9DQ1 - chains A and B; structure by X-ray diffraction, 1.90 A resolution.

# Chain A (and B)
Name: BsmA domain containing protein
From: Streptomyces sp. CFMR 7
Notes: chain B of this document is another copy of the same molecule, construct and numbering; everything in this record applies to it too
UniProtKB: A0A0M5J3M0 (A0A0M5J3M0_9ACTN); residue numbers follow UniProt; this construct covers 1-230
Amino-acid sequence (236 residues; each row starts with the number of its first residue):
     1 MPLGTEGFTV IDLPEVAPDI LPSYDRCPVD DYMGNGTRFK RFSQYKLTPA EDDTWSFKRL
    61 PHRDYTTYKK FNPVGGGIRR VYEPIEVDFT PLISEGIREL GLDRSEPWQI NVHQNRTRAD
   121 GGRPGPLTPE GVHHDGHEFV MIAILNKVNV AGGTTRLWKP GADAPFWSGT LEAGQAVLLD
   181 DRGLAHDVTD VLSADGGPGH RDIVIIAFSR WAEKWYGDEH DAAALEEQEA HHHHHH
Disordered / not traced: 1, 228-236
Sequence notes: expression tag (231-236)
Ion coordination: Mn2+: His133, Asp135, His186 (together with 2-oxoglutaric acid)
Ligand contacts:
  - 6-nitro-L-norleucine (6HN), molecule 1: Met33, Arg38, Lys40, Tyr65, Thr67, Asn72, Arg80, Asn111, His113, Glu130, Asp135, His137, Ile205, Ala207, Trp215
  - 6-nitro-L-norleucine (6HN), molecule 2: Lys46, Leu60, Pro61, Trp211, Lys214, Tyr216
  - 2-oxoglutaric acid: Leu127, Thr128, Glu130, His133, Asp135, Ile142, His186, Val188, Arg201, Ile203, Ile205

# Chain A / chain B interface
Residue-residue contacts (19):
  Asp31(A) - Asn35(B)
  Asp31(A) - Arg123(B)  hydrogen bond (backbone-side chain)
  Tyr32(A) - Asn35(B)  hydrogen bond (backbone-side chain)
  Tyr32(A) - Arg123(B)
  Met33(A) - Asn35(B)  hydrogen bond (backbone-side chain)
  Gly34(A) - Asn35(B)  hydrogen bond (backbone-side chain)
  Asn35(A) - Asp31(B)
  Asn35(A) - Tyr32(B)  hydrogen bond (side chain-backbone)
  Asn35(A) - Met33(B)  hydrogen bond (side chain-backbone)
  Asn35(A) - Gly34(B)  hydrogen bond (side chain-backbone)
  Asn35(A) - Asn35(B)  hydrogen bond (backbone-side chain)
  Lys69(A) - Asp190(B)  salt bridge
  Val74(A) - Val74(B)  hydrophobic
  Val74(A) - Pro129(B)
  Ile78(A) - Pro124(B)  hydrophobic
  Arg123(A) - Asp31(B)  hydrogen bond (side chain-backbone)
  Arg123(A) - Tyr32(B)
  Pro124(A) - Ile78(B)
  Pro129(A) - Val74(B)

# Overview
The chain A/chain B interface involves 11 residues from each chain; the contacts include 9 hydrogen bonds and
1 salt bridge. Polar contacts include Lys69(A)-Asp190(B), Asp31(A)-Arg123(B) and Tyr32(A)-Asn35(B). Ligands of
chain A: 2-oxoglutaric acid and 6-nitro-L-norleucine. His133(A), Asp135(A) and His186(A) form the Mn2+ site.
Both chains are BsmA domain containing protein (Streptomyces sp. CFMR 7). Entry 9DQ1 (Crystal structure of
HrmJ from Streptomyces sp. CFMR 7 (HrmJ-ssc) complexed with manganese (II), 2-oxoglutarate and ...) was
determined by X-ray diffraction, deposited together with 9DQ0, 9DQ2, 9DQP, 9DQQ and 9DQR.
